PDB entry 6BOW | X-ray diffraction, 1.59 A resolution | chains A and P of the 3 polymer chains in the assembly

[Chain A]
Protein: DNA-(apurinic or apyrimidinic site) lyase
From: Homo sapiens
Notes: EC 3.1.-.-, 4.2.99.18
UniProt: P27695 (APEX1_HUMAN); numbering as in UniProt (aligned over 1-318)
Amino-acid sequence (318 residues; row label = number of the first residue in the row):
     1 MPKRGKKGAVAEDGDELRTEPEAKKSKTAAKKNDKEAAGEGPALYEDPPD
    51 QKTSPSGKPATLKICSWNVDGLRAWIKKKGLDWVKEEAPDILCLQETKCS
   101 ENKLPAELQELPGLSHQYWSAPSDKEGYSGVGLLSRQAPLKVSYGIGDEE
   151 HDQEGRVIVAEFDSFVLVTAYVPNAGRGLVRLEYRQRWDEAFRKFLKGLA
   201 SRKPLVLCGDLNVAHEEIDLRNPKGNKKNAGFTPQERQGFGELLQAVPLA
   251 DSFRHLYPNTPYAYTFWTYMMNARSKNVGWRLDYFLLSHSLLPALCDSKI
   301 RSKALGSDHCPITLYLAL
Not modelled in the structure: 1-42, 124-126, 147-153
Differences from the reference sequence: engineered mutation Ala138 (Cys in P27695)

[Chain P]
Molecule: 21-nt DNA strand
Sequence (21 nucleotides; row label = number of the first residue in the row):
     1 GCTGATGCGTXCGACGGATCC
Modified residues: DV3 (1,4-anhydro-2-deoxy-5-O-thiophosphono-D-erythro-pentitol) at position 11

[How chain A and chain P interact]
Residue-residue contacts - 23 pairs, chain A then chain P:
  Tyr171(A) - DV3_11(P)  hydrogen bond to the phosphate
  Asn174(A) - DT10(P)  phosphate contact
  Asn174(A) - DV3_11(P)  hydrogen bond to the sugar
  Arg177(A) - DT10(P)  base contact
  Arg177(A) - DC12(P)  salt bridge to the phosphate
  Asn212(A) - DV3_11(P)  sugar contact
  Asn222(A) - DG13(P)  hydrogen bond to the phosphate
  Asn226(A) - DC12(P)  sugar contact
  Asn226(A) - DG13(P)  hydrogen bond to the phosphate
  Asn229(A) - DV3_11(P)  phosphate contact
  Asn229(A) - DC12(P)  base contact
  Ala230(A) - DV3_11(P)  sugar contact
  Phe266(A) - DV3_11(P)  phosphate contact
  Thr268(A) - DG13(P)  sugar contact
  Met271(A) - DA14(P)  sugar contact
  Lys276(A) - DA14(P)  salt bridge to the phosphate
  Val278(A) - DG13(P)  phosphate contact
  Trp280(A) - DV3_11(P)  sugar contact
  Trp280(A) - DC12(P)  sugar contact
  Trp280(A) - DG13(P)  hydrogen bond to the phosphate
  Leu282(A) - DV3_11(P)  sugar contact
  Asp308(A) - DV3_11(P)  phosphate contact
  His309(A) - DV3_11(P)  salt bridge to the phosphate
Also at the interface, not in a pair above, chain A (23 interface residues in all): Asn68, Gly176, Asp210, Gly231, Met270, Ala273

[In short]
The interface between chain A and chain P involves 23 residues on one side and 5 on the other; the contacts
include 5 hydrogen bonds and 3 salt bridges. Among the polar pairs are Asn174(A)-DV3_11(P),
Tyr171(A)-DV3_11(P) and Asn222(A)-DG13(P).
Here chain A is DNA-(apurinic or apyrimidinic site) lyase (Homo sapiens) and chain P is a 21-nt DNA strand.
Entry 6BOW (Human APE1 substrate complex with an T/T mismatch adjacent the THF) was determined by X-ray
diffraction (same publication as 6BOQ, 6BOR, 6BOS, 6BOT, 6BOU and 6BOV).
